Entry 7AMS (X-ray diffraction, 2.42 A resolution); this record covers chains B and L of the 4 polymer chains in the assembly.

# Chain B
Molecule: Human A6 T-cell receptor beta chain TRBC2
Source organism: Homo sapiens
Amino-acid sequence (246 residues; each row starts with the number of its first residue; numbering starts at 0):
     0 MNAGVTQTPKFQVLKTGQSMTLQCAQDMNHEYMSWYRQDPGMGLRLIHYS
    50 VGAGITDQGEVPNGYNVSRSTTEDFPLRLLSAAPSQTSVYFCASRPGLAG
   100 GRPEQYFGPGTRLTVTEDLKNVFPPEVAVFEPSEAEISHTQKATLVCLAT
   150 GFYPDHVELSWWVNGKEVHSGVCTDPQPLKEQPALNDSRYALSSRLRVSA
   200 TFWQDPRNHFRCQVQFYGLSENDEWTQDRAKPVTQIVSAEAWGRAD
Unresolved in the structure: 0-2, 98-100
Disulfide bonds: C23-C91, C146-C211
Ion coordination: Zn2+: H138 (shared with 1 residue of chain A; 1 residue of chain H)

# Chain L
Molecule: Human Jovi-1 Fab, KFN mutant, light chain
Source organism: Homo sapiens
Notes: antibody fragment or engineered binder
Amino-acid sequence (219 residues; numbered 1 to 219; the number before each row is that of its first residue):
     1 DIVMTQSPLSLPVTPGEPASISCRSSQRLVHSNGNTYLHWYLQKPGQSPR
    51 LLIYRVSNRFPGVPDRFSGSGSGTDFTLKISRVEAEDVGVYYCSQSTHVP
   101 YTFGQGTKLEIKRTVAAPSVFIFPPSDEQLKSGTASVVCLLNNFYPREAK
   151 VQWKVDNALQSGNSQESVTEQDSKDSTYSLSSTLTLSKADYEKHKVYACE
   201 VTHQGLSSPVTKSFNRGEC
Unresolved in the structure: 218-219
Disulfide bonds: C23-C93, C139-C199
Ion coordination: Zn2+: D65, D190, H194

# Interface between chain B and chain L
Residue-residue contacts (8):
  E223(B) - P61(L)
  W224(B) - Y54(L)  hydrogen bond (backbone-side chain)
  T225(B) - Y54(L)
  T225(B) - F60(L)
  T225(B) - P61(L)
  D227(B) - N35(L)  hydrogen bond
  D227(B) - Y37(L)  hydrogen bond
  D227(B) - R55(L)  salt bridge
Other interface residues (no listed pair), chain B (5 interface residues in all): Q226
Other interface residues (no listed pair), chain L (7 interface residues in all): N33

# In short
The interface between chain B and chain L involves 5 residues on one side and 7 on the other; the contacts
include 3 hydrogen bonds and 1 salt bridge. Polar pairs include D227(B)-R55(L), W224(B)-Y54(L) and
D227(B)-N35(L).
Here chain B is Human A6 T-cell receptor beta chain TRBC2 and chain L is Human Jovi-1 Fab, KFN mutant, light
chain, both from Homo sapiens. Entry 7AMS (Crystal structure of the complex of the KFN mutant of HuJovi-1 Fab
with human TRBC2) was determined by X-ray diffraction (same publication as 7AMP, 7AMQ and 7AMR).
